PDB entry 7UT1 | electron microscopy, 3.80 A resolution | chains E and H of the 28 polymer chains in the assembly

Chain E (and H):
Molecule: Integrase
From: Mouse mammary tumor virus
Notes: chain H of this document is another copy of the same molecule, construct and numbering; everything in this record applies to it too
UniProtKB: O56220 (O56220_MMTV); residues 1-319 here correspond to UniProt positions 1437-1755 (UniProt number = residue number + 1436)
Amino-acid sequence (319 residues; numbered 1 to 319; the number before each row is that of its first residue):
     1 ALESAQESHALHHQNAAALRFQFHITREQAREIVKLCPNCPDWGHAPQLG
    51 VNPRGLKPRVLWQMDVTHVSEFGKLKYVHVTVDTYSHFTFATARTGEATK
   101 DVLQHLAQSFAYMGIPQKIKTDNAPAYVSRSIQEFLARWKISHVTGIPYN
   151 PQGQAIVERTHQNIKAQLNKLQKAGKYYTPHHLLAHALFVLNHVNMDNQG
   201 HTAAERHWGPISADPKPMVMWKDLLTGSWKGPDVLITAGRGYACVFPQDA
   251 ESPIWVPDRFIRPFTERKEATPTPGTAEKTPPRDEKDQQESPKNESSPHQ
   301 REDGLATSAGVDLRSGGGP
Disordered / not traced: 266-319 (chain H: 1, 42-55, 145-153, 173-175, 209-216, 266-319)
Sequence notes: engineered mutation S252 (Thr1688 in O56220)
Ion coordination: Zn2+: H9, H13, C37, C40
What the authors report for this chain:
  - mutagenesis - R27A/R31A: abolished catalytic activity
  - mutagenesis - R159E, W255A: abolished catalytic activity on strand transfer
  - mutagenesis - P125T, Y149G, D223A, D223R: decreased catalytic activity on c.i.
  - mutagenesis - D223A (30- to 40-fold), D223R (30- to 40-fold): increased catalytic activity on h.s. integration
  - mutagenesis - P125D, P125T, Y149G, D223R, W255A: decreased catalytic activity (3'-processing)
  - mutagenesis - R159E: abolished catalytic activity (3'-processing)

How chain E and chain H interact:
Pairs across the interface (22):
  K35(E) - R262(H)
  L36(E) - T265(H)
  D42(E) - M220(H)
  D42(E) - W229(H)
  W43(E) - W229(H)
  W43(E) - R262(H)
  G44(E) - W229(H)
  A46(E) - R259(H)
  L49(E) - D258(H)
  L49(E) - R259(H)
  I147(E) - W255(H)
  P148(E) - L224(H)
  Y149(E) - L224(H)
  Y149(E) - L225(H)  hydrophobic
  Q152(E) - R259(H)  hydrogen bond
  D223(E) - R240(H)  salt bridge
  L224(E) - R240(H)
  L224(E) - D258(H)
  L225(E) - A238(H)
  L225(E) - G239(H)
  L225(E) - R240(H)
  I254(E) - R240(H)
Interface residues without a listed pair, chain E (19 interface residues in all): P47, G50, N150, W221
Interface residues without a listed pair, chain H (15 interface residues in all): G241, Y242, P257

Overview:
19 residues of chain E face 15 of chain H across their interface, with 1 hydrogen bond and 1 salt bridge.
Polar contacts include D223(E)-R240(H) and Q152(E)-R259(H). From the paper: P125D, P125T and Y149G of chain E,
among others, reduce catalytic activity (3'-processing); P125T, Y149G and D223A of chain E, among others,
reduce catalytic activity on c.i.; 8 substitutions were tested in all.
Both chains are Integrase (Mouse mammary tumor virus). Entry 7UT1 (Higher-order assembly of multiple MMTV
strand transfer complex intasomes) was determined by electron microscopy together with 7USF from the same
study.
